Entry 3BGT (X-ray diffraction, 2.10 A resolution); this record covers chains A and B of the 4 polymer chains in the assembly.

# Chain A (and B)
Molecule: Probable acetoacetate decarboxylase
Source organism: Chromobacterium violaceum
Notes: EC 4.1.1.4; chain B of this document is another copy of the same molecule, construct and numbering; everything in this record applies to it too
UniProt: Q7NSA6 (ADC_CHRVO); residue numbers follow UniProt; this construct covers 1-246
Chain sequence (246 residues; each row starts with the number of its first residue):
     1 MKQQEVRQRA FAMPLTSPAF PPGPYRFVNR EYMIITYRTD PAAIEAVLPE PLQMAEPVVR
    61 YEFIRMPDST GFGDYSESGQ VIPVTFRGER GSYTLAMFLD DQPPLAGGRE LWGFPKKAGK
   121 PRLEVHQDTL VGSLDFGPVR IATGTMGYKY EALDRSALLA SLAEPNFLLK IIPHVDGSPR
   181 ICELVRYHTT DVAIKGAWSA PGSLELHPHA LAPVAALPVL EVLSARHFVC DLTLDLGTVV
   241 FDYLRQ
Unresolved in the structure: 245-246
Modified / non-standard residues: Mse1, Mse13, Mse33, Mse54, Mse66, Mse97, Mse146 (selenomethionine; parent Met)
Swiss-Prot annotation at these positions:
  - active site: K116 (Schiff-base intermediate with acetoacetate)
  - site: K117 (Important for activity)
  - mutagenesis: E62 (E62Q: 20-fold decrease in kcat), E77 (E77Q: 250-fold decrease in kcat)

# How chain A and chain B interact
Pairs across the interface (114):
  Mse1(A) with A46(B); V47(B); L48(B); E50(B), hydrogen bond (backbone-backbone)
  Q3(A) with F241(B); Y243(B)
  V6(A) with P49(B), hydrophobic; L169(B), hydrophobic; Y243(B), hydrophobic
  R7(A) with P179(B); L244(B)
  A10(A) with I171(B), hydrophobic; P179(B); C182(B), hydrophobic
  F11(A) with I171(B); P173(B); G177(B)
  A12(A) with I171(B)
  Mse13(A) with R109(B), hydrogen bond (backbone-side chain); G113(B); L169(B); K170(B); I171(B); I172(B), hydrophobic
  P14(A) with L95(B); P115(B); K117(B)
  L15(A) with L169(B), hydrophobic; I171(B), hydrophobic
  T16(A) with V47(B); L95(B)
  S17(A) with K117(B), hydrogen bond; P213(B)
  A19(A) with R109(B); K117(B)
  A46(A) with Mse1(B)
  V47(A) with Mse1(B)
  L48(A) with Mse1(B)
  P49(A) with Mse1(B); V6(B), hydrophobic
  E50(A) with Mse1(B), hydrogen bond (backbone-backbone); K2(B); Q3(B), hydrogen bond (side chain-backbone)
  P51(A) with Q3(B)
  L95(A) with P14(B)
  Q102(A) with Q102(B), hydrogen bond; L105(B); A118(B)
  L105(A) with Q102(B)
  R109(A) with Mse13(B), hydrogen bond (side chain-backbone); A19(B); F20(B); E110(B), salt bridge
  E110(A) with R109(B), salt bridge; I172(B); P173(B)
  L111(A) with P173(B), hydrophobic; H174(B); V175(B); G177(B)
  G113(A) with Mse13(B)
  F114(A) with Mse13(B)
  P115(A) with P14(B)
  K117(A) with P14(B); S17(B), hydrogen bond (side chain-backbone)
  A118(A) with Q102(B)
  L169(A) with V6(B), hydrophobic; Mse13(B); L15(B), hydrophobic
  K170(A) with Mse13(B); P173(B), hydrogen bond (side chain-backbone); V175(B)
  I171(A) with A10(B), hydrophobic; F11(B); Mse13(B); L15(B), hydrophobic
  I172(A) with Mse13(B), hydrophobic; E110(B)
  P173(A) with F11(B); E110(B); L111(B), hydrophobic; K170(B), hydrogen bond (backbone-side chain)
  H174(A) with L111(B); E183(B); V239(B)
  V175(A) with L111(B); K170(B); E183(B); V185(B), hydrophobic; L236(B); G237(B); V239(B), hydrophobic
  D176(A) with L236(B)
  G177(A) with F11(B)
  P179(A) with R7(B); A10(B)
  R180(A) with R180(B); I181(B); E183(B), salt bridge
  I181(A) with I172(B), hydrophobic; R180(B)
  C182(A) with V6(B), hydrophobic; A10(B), hydrophobic
  E183(A) with R180(B), salt bridge
  V185(A) with V175(B), hydrophobic
  P213(A) with S17(B)
  L236(A) with V175(B); D176(B)
  G237(A) with V175(B)
  V239(A) with H174(B)
  F241(A) with Q3(B)
  Y243(A) with Q3(B); V6(B), hydrophobic; R7(B)
Other interface residues (no listed pair), chain A (61 interface residues in all): K2, P18, F20, E45, A106, W112, L211, T238, D242, L244
Other interface residues (no listed pair), chain B (62 interface residues in all): A12, T16, P18, E45, P51, A106, W112, F114, K116, L211, T238, D242

# Overview
61 residues of chain A and 62 residues of chain B are in contact; the contacts include 10 hydrogen bonds and 4
salt bridges. Polar contacts include R109(A)-E110(B), R180(A)-E183(B) and Mse13(A)-R109(B). Curated annotation
(UniProt) lists active-site residue K116(A) and 2 mutagenesis sites on chain A.
Chain A and chain B are both Probable acetoacetate decarboxylase (Chromobacterium violaceum); the structure,
Structural Studies of Acetoacetate Decarboxylase, was determined by X-ray diffraction together with 3BH2 and
3BH3 from the same study.
